1B5U - chain A; structure by X-ray diffraction, 1.80 A resolution.

[Chain A]
Protein: Protein (lysozyme)
From: Homo sapiens
Notes: EC 3.2.1.17
Reference sequence: P61626 (LYSC_HUMAN); residues 1-130 here correspond to UniProt positions 19-148 (UniProt number = residue number + 18)
Sequence (130 residues; each row starts with the number of its first residue):
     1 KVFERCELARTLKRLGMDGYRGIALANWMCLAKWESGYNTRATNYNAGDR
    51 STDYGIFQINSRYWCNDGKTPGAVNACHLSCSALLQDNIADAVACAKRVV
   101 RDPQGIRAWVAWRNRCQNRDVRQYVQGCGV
Construct notes: engineered mutation A24 (Ser42 in P61626)
Cystine bridges: C6-C128, C30-C116, C65-C81, C77-C95
Bound ions: Na+: S61, C65, V74
UniProt features mapped onto this chain:
  - active site: E35, D53

[In short]
The Na+ site is built by S61, C65 and V74. Curated annotation (UniProt) lists active-site residues E35 and
D53.
Chain A is Protein (lysozyme) (Homo sapiens); the structure, Contribution of hydrogen bonds to the
conformational stability of human lysozyme: calorimetry and X-ray analysis of ..., was determined by X-ray
diffraction (same publication as 1B5Z, 1B5V, 1B5W, 1B5X and 1B5Y).
